Entry 7PRX (X-ray diffraction, 2.20 A resolution); this record covers chains A and B.

== Chain A ==
Molecule: Glucocorticoid receptor
From: Homo sapiens
Reference sequence: P04150 (GCR_HUMAN); residue numbers follow UniProt; this construct covers 529-777
Chain sequence (250 residues; each row starts with the number of its first residue):
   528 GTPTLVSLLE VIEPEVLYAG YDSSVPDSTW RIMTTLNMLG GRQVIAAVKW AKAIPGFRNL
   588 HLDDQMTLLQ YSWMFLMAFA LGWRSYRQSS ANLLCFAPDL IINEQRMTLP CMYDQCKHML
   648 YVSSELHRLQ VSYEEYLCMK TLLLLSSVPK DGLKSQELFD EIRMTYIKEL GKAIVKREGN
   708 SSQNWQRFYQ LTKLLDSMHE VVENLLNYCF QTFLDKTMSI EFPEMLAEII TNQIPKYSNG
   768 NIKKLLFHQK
Disordered / not traced: 528, 777
Construct notes: expression tag (528)
Small-molecule neighbours: Velsecorat (82H): E540, P541, M560, L563, N564, L566, G567, Q570, A573, A574, W600, M601, L603, M604, A607, L608, F623, M639, Q642, C643, M646, K667, Y735, C736, T739, I747, F749, L753
What the authors report for this chain:
  - mutagenesis - R614A, Y640S, D641K, K720D: decreased signaling
  - disease-associated variants - D641V: decreased signaling (citing earlier work)

== Chain B ==
Molecule: Peroxisome proliferator-activated receptor gamma coactivator 1-alpha
Reference sequence: Q9UBK2 (PRGC1_HUMAN); numbering as in UniProt (aligned over 134-154)
Chain sequence (21 residues; row label = number of the first residue in the row):
   134 PPQEAEEPSL LKKLLLAPAN T
Disordered / not traced: 153-154
Curated features (UniProtKB/Swiss-Prot):
  - motif: L144 to L148 (LXXLL motif)
  - modified residue: K146 (N6-acetyllysine)

== Chain A / chain B interface ==
Residue-residue contacts (24):
  I572(A) - L147(B)
  V575(A) - L144(B)  hydrophobic
  V575(A) - L147(B)  hydrophobic
  V575(A) - L148(B)  hydrophobic
  K579(A) - L147(B)  hydrogen bond (side chain-backbone)
  K579(A) - L148(B)  hydrogen bond (side chain-backbone)
  K579(A) - A150(B)  hydrogen bond (side chain-backbone)
  R585(A) - L148(B)  hydrogen bond (side chain-backbone)
  L589(A) - K145(B)
  L589(A) - L148(B)  hydrophobic
  L589(A) - L149(B)  hydrophobic
  Q592(A) - L148(B)
  M593(A) - S142(B)
  M593(A) - L144(B)  hydrophobic
  M593(A) - K145(B)
  M593(A) - L148(B)
  L596(A) - L144(B)  hydrophobic
  Q597(A) - L144(B)
  E751(A) - L143(B)
  M752(A) - L143(B)
  M752(A) - L144(B)
  E755(A) - S142(B)  hydrogen bond
  E755(A) - L143(B)  hydrogen bond (side chain-backbone)
  E755(A) - L144(B)  hydrogen bond (side chain-backbone)
Also at the interface, not in a pair above, chain A (14 interface residues in all): K576, F584
Also at the interface, not in a pair above, chain B (9 interface residues in all): P141

== Summary ==
Chain A and chain B form an interface of 14 and 9 residues respectively, with 7 hydrogen bonds. Polar contacts
include K579(A)-L147(B), K579(A)-L148(B) and K579(A)-A150(B). Ligands of chain A: Velsecorat. From the paper:
R614A, Y640S and D641K of chain A, among others, reduce signaling; 5 substitutions were tested in all.
Chain A is Glucocorticoid receptor (Homo sapiens) and chain B is Peroxisome proliferator-activated receptor
gamma coactivator 1-alpha; the structure, wildtype ligand binding domain of the glucocorticoid receptor
complexed with velsecorat and a PGC1a coactivator fragment, was determined by X-ray diffraction (same
publication as 7PRV and 7PRW).
